8HQS - chains F and H of the 7 polymer chains in the assembly; structure by electron microscopy, 3.20 A resolution.

Chain F:
Name: Non-structural maintenance of chromosomes element 1
From: Saccharomyces cerevisiae S288C
Notes: EC 2.3.2.27
Reference sequence: Q07913 (NSE1_YEAST); numbering as in UniProt (aligned over 1-336)
Chain sequence (336 residues; numbered 1 to 336; the number before each row is that of its first residue):
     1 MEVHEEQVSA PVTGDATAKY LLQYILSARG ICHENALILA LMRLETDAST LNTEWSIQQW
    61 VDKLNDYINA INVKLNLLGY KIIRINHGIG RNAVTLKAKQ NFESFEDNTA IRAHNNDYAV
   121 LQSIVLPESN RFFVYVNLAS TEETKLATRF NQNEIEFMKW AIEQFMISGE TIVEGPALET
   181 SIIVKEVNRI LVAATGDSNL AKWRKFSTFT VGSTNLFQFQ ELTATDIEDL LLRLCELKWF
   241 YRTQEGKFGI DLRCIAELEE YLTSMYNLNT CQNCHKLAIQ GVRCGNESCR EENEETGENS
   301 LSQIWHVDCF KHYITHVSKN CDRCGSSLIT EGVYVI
Disordered / not traced: 1-10, 104-107
Swiss-Prot annotation at these positions:
  - zinc finger: Leu-268 to Ser-327 (RING-type)

Chain H:
Name: Non-structural maintenance of chromosome element 4
From: Saccharomyces cerevisiae S288C
Reference sequence: P43124 (NSE4_YEAST); residue numbers follow UniProt; this construct covers 1-402
Chain sequence (402 residues; numbered 1 to 402; the number before each row is that of its first residue):
     1 MSSTVISRKR RNSTVTEPDS SGETRKQKKS RSDEKSSSSK DGDPQLEFKV LQGYRDLESE
    61 MHKGRAQVTR TGDIGVAMDN LNAVDSLFNK VIGIKNNGLF AHDARAMVSI SELAQISVRN
   121 LKFDDSRSMV NLENIVNSLK RYMLKEHFKL NNIAENRNDL TLAADEQSAA DQQEESDGDI
   181 DRTPDDNHTD KATSSFKATS MRHSYLQQFS HYNEFSQFNW FRIGALYNTI SKNAPITDHL
   241 MGPLSIEKKP RVLTQRRRNN DQVGEKITAE KITQHSLNST QQETTPEQVK KCFKKLSKKL
   301 GPEGSINLFK FIIDPNSFSR SIENLFYTSF LIKEGKLLME HDEEGLPTIK IKQSISHTDS
   361 RSKEIERQRR RAAHQNHIIF QMDMPTWRKL IKKYNITSPF LD
Disordered / not traced: 1-215, 251-295

How chain F and chain H interact:
Contacting residue pairs - 37 pairs, chain F then chain H:
  Leu-26(F) / Ile-236(H)
  Leu-26(F) / Asp-238(H)
  Ser-27(F) / Ile-236(H)
  Arg-29(F) / Ile-236(H)
  Arg-29(F) / Asp-238(H)
  Gly-30(F) / Asp-238(H)
  Tyr-135(F) / Leu-240(H)
  Val-136(F) / Leu-240(H)  hydrophobic
  Asn-137(F) / Leu-240(H)
  Ser-140(F) / Ser-245(H)
  Ser-140(F) / Ile-246(H)
  Ser-140(F) / Glu-247(H)
  Thr-141(F) / Ile-246(H)
  Thr-141(F) / Glu-247(H)
  Lys-145(F) / His-239(H)
  Lys-145(F) / Pro-243(H)
  Leu-146(F) / Pro-243(H)
  Ala-147(F) / His-239(H)
  Ala-147(F) / Pro-243(H)
  Thr-148(F) / His-239(H)  hydrogen bond
  Thr-148(F) / Leu-240(H)
  Ile-155(F) / Met-241(H)  hydrophobic
  Ile-155(F) / Leu-244(H)  hydrophobic
  Met-158(F) / Leu-244(H)  hydrophobic
  Lys-159(F) / Leu-244(H)
  Leu-237(F) / Asp-238(H)
  Trp-239(F) / Asp-238(H)
  Trp-239(F) / Leu-240(H)  hydrophobic
  Arg-253(F) / Asp-238(H)  salt bridge
  Arg-253(F) / Leu-240(H)
  Glu-257(F) / Leu-240(H)
  Glu-257(F) / Met-241(H)  hydrogen bond (side chain-backbone)
  Glu-257(F) / Gly-242(H)  hydrogen bond (side chain-backbone)
  Leu-258(F) / Leu-244(H)  hydrophobic
  Leu-258(F) / Ser-245(H)
  Glu-260(F) / Ser-245(H)  hydrogen bond
  Tyr-261(F) / Ser-245(H)
Also at the interface, not in a pair above, chain F (24 interface residues in all): Phe-150
Also at the interface, not in a pair above, chain H (12 interface residues in all): Thr-237

In short:
Chain F and chain H form an interface of 24 and 12 residues respectively, with 4 hydrogen bonds and 1 salt
bridge. Among the polar pairs are Arg-253(F)/Asp-238(H), Thr-148(F)/His-239(H) and Glu-257(F)/Met-241(H).
Here chain F is Non-structural maintenance of chromosomes element 1 and chain H is Non-structural maintenance
of chromosome element 4, both from Saccharomyces cerevisiae S288C. Entry 8HQS (Cryo-EM structure of 8-subunit
Smc5/6 head region) was determined by electron microscopy together with 7YLM, 7YMD, 7YQH, 8I13, 8I21, 8I4U and
6 further entries from the same study.
